Entry 4GIL (X-ray diffraction, 2.54 A resolution); this record covers chains A and B of the 3 polymer chains in the assembly.

[Chain A (and B)]
Name: Pseudouridine-5'-phosphate glycosidase
From: Escherichia coli
Notes: EC 3.2.-.-; chain B of this document is another copy of the same molecule, construct and numbering; everything in this record applies to it too
UniProt: P33025 (PSUG_ECOLI); numbering as in UniProt (aligned over 1-312)
Chain sequence (335 residues; numbered -22 to 312; the number before each row is that of its first residue; numbers below 1 keep their minus sign (Met-22 is residue -22)):
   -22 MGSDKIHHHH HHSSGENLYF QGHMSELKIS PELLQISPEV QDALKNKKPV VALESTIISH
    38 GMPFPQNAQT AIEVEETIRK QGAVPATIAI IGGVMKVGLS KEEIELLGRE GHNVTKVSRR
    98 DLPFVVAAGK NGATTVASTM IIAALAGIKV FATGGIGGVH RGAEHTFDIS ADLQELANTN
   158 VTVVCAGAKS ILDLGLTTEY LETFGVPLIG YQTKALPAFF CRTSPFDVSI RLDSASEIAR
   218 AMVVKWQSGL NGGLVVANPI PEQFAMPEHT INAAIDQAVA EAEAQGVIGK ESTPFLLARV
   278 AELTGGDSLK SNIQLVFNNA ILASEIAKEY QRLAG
Not modelled in the structure: -22 to 4, 312 (chain B: -22 to 3, 311-312)
Differences from the reference sequence: expression tag (-22 to 0)
Covalent attachments: pseudouridine 5'-phosphate, linear (KPS) linked to Lys166
Bound ions: Mn2+ near Asp145 (its only coordinating residue here)
Residues lining bound ligands: pseudouridine 5'-phosphate, linear (KPS): Glu31, Thr33, Ile34, Gly38, Lys93, Ser95, Thr112, Val113, Thr130, Gly131, Gly132, Gly134, His137, Ser147, Asp149, Phe196, Lys267, Thr270, Leu274, Asn289, Val293
Curated features (UniProtKB/Swiss-Prot):
  - active site: Glu31 (Proton donor), Lys166 (Nucleophile)
  - binding site (substrate): Lys93, Val113, Ser147 to Asp149
  - binding site (Mn(2+)): Asp145
  - mutagenesis: Glu31 (E31A: 7500-fold decrease in reaction rate while little change in substrate affinity), Lys93 (K93A: 17-fold decrease in reaction rate while modest decrease in substrate affinity), Asp149 (D149A: Loss of activity), Lys166 (K166A: 2900-fold decrease in reaction rate while no change in substrate affinity), Asn289 (N289A: 17-fold decrease in reaction rate while modest decrease in substrate affinity)
Reported in the primary citation:
  - binding site for pseudouridine 5'-phosphate, linear: Glu31, Lys93, Gly131, Gly132, Ser147, Asp149, Lys166, Asn289
  - conformationally variable residues (side-chain flip): Glu31
  - mutagenesis - E31A (7500-fold), K93A (17-fold), K166A (2900-fold), N289A (17-fold): decreased catalytic activity
  - mutagenesis - D149A: abolished catalytic activity
  - mutagenesis - D149A: unchanged stability
  - catalytic residues: Lys166
  - catalytic residues: Glu31, Thr130, Gly131, Gly132, Asn289 (proposed by the authors, not directly observed)
  - binding site for pseudouridine 5'-phosphate, linear: Thr130 (proposed by the authors, not directly observed)
  - post-translational modification sites: Lys166

[Chain A / chain B interface]
Pairs across the interface (39; chain A residue first):
  Val136(A) with Phe144(B), hydrophobic
  Glu141(A) with Glu141(B)
  Ile146(A) with Phe144(B), hydrophobic
  Leu173(A) with His142(B); Thr143(B)
  Glu176(A) with Thr143(B); Phe144(B); Asp145(B)
  Glu179(A) with Arg97(B), salt bridge; Ala148(B)
  Thr180(A) with Ile146(B), hydrogen bond (side chain-backbone); Ser147(B); Ala148(B); Gln151(B); Tyr177(B)
  Phe181(A) with Gln151(B)
  Gly182(A) with Arg96(B); Arg97(B)
  Val183(A) with Arg97(B)
  Pro184(A) with Arg97(B); Phe101(B), hydrophobic
  Ile186(A) with Phe101(B), hydrophobic
  Ser206(A) with Arg97(B)
  Ile207(A) with Phe101(B), hydrophobic
  Leu209(A) with Phe101(B), hydrophobic
  Arg217(A) with Ala104(B), hydrogen bond (side chain-backbone)
  Ala218(A) with Pro100(B); Phe101(B), hydrophobic
  Val221(A) with Pro100(B); Val103(B), hydrophobic
  Lys222(A) with Pro100(B)
  Gln224(A) with Ile6(B); Leu10(B)
  Ser225(A) with Ile6(B); Met72(B); Leu122(B)
  Leu227(A) with Arg96(B); Leu99(B), hydrophobic
  Asn228(A) with Arg96(B)
Also at the interface, not in a pair above, chain A (26 interface residues in all): Ala140, Tyr177, Leu231
Also at the interface, not in a pair above, chain B (24 interface residues in all): Ala105, Ile118, Gly266

[Summary]
26 residues of chain A face 24 of chain B across their interface; the contacts include 2 hydrogen bonds and 1
salt bridge. Polar contacts include Glu179(A)-Arg97(B), Thr180(A)-Ile146(B) and Arg217(A)-Ala104(B). The paper
reports catalytic residues Lys166(A), Glu31(A) and Thr130(A) among others; E31A, K93A and K166A of chain A,
among others, reduce catalytic activity; 5 substitutions were tested in all.
Both chains are Pseudouridine-5'-phosphate glycosidase (Escherichia coli). Entry 4GIL (Crystal Structure of
Pseudouridine Monophosphate Glycosidase/Linear Pseudouridine 5'-Phosphate Adduct) was determined by X-ray
diffraction together with 4GIJ, 4GIK and 4GIM from the same study.
